8VFZ - chains I and G of the 12 polymer chains in the assembly; structure by electron microscopy, 4.10 A resolution (low resolution: residue-level contacts below are approximate; hydrogen-bond / salt-bridge calls are withheld).

# Chain I
Molecule: 186-nt DNA strand
Sequence (186 nucleotides; each row starts with the number of its first residue):
     1 ATCCGAGATGGTACTTTGTGTCTCCTGCTCTGTCAGCAGGGCACTGTACT
    51 TGCTGATACCAGGGAATGTTTGTTCTTAAATACCATCATTCCGGACGTGT
   101 TTGCCTTGGCCAGTTTTCCATGTACATGCAGAAAGAAGTTTGGACTGATC
   151 AATACAGTCCTCTGCCTTTAAAGCAATAGGAAAGAT
Not modelled in the structure: 1-15

# Chain G
Name: Histone H2A type 1-B/E
Source organism: Homo sapiens
Reference sequence: P04908 (H2A1B_HUMAN); residues 0-129 here correspond to UniProt positions 1-130 (UniProt number = residue number + 1)
Sequence (130 residues; each row starts with the number of its first residue; numbering starts at 0):
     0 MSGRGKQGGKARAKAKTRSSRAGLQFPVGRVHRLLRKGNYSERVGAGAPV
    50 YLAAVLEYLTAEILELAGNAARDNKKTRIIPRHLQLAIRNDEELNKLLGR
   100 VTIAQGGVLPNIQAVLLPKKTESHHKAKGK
Not modelled in the structure: 0-7, 129
UniProt features mapped onto this chain:
  - modified residue: Ser1 (N-acetylserine), Arg3 (Citrulline), Lys5 (N6-(2-hydroxyisobutyryl)lysine), Lys9 (N6-(2-hydroxyisobutyryl)lysine), Lys13 (N6-(beta-hydroxybutyryl)lysine), Lys36 (N6-(2-hydroxyisobutyryl)lysine), Lys74 (N6-(2-hydroxyisobutyryl)lysine), Lys75 (N6-(2-hydroxyisobutyryl)lysine), Lys95 (N6-(2-hydroxyisobutyryl)lysine), Gln104 (N5-methylglutamine), Lys118 (N6-(2-hydroxyisobutyryl)lysine), Lys119 (N6-crotonyllysine), Thr120 (Phosphothreonine), Lys125 (N6-crotonyllysine)
  - cross-link (Glycyl lysine isopeptide (Lys-Gly)): Lys13 (interchain with G-Cter in ubiquitin), Lys15 (interchain with G-Cter in ubiquitin), Lys119 (interchain with G-Cter in ubiquitin)

# Interface between chain I and chain G
Residue-residue contacts - 30 pairs, chain I then chain G:
  DG39(I) - Ser122(G)
  DG40(I) - Glu121(G)
  DG40(I) - Ser122(G)
  DG40(I) - His124(G)
  DG41(I) - Glu121(G)
  DG41(I) - His123(G)
  DG41(I) - His124(G)
  DC42(I) - His123(G)
  DC59(I) - Arg77(G)
  DC60(I) - Arg77(G)
  DT69(I) - Arg32(G)
  DT70(I) - Gly28(G)
  DT70(I) - Arg29(G)
  DT70(I) - Arg32(G)
  DT71(I) - Ala14(G)
  DT71(I) - Lys15(G)
  DT71(I) - Arg17(G)
  DG72(I) - Arg11(G)
  DG72(I) - Ala12(G)
  DG72(I) - Ala14(G)
  DG72(I) - Lys15(G)
  DG72(I) - Arg20(G)
  DT73(I) - Gly8(G)
  DT73(I) - Ala10(G)
  DT73(I) - Arg11(G)
  DT73(I) - Ala12(G)
  DT74(I) - Gly8(G)
  DT74(I) - Lys9(G)
  DA78(I) - Arg42(G)
  DA79(I) - Arg42(G)
Also at the interface, not in a pair above, chain G (20 interface residues in all): Lys13, Thr16

# Summary
14 residues of chain I face 20 of chain G across their interface.
Chain I is a 186-nt DNA strand and chain G is Histone H2A type 1-B/E (Homo sapiens); the structure, Cryo-EM
structure of FoxA1 in complex with ALBN1 nucleosome (class 2), was determined by electron microscopy together
with 8VFX and 8VFY from the same study.
